Entry 9BC2 (X-ray diffraction, 2.75 A resolution); this record covers chains A and E.

# Chain A
Protein: Protein-glutamine gamma-glutamyltransferase 2
Source organism: Homo sapiens
Notes: EC 2.3.2.13, 3.4.-.-, 3.5.1.44, 2.3.1.-
Reference sequence: P21980 (TGM2_HUMAN); residues 1-687 here = UniProt positions 1-687
Sequence (687 residues; each row starts with the number of its first residue):
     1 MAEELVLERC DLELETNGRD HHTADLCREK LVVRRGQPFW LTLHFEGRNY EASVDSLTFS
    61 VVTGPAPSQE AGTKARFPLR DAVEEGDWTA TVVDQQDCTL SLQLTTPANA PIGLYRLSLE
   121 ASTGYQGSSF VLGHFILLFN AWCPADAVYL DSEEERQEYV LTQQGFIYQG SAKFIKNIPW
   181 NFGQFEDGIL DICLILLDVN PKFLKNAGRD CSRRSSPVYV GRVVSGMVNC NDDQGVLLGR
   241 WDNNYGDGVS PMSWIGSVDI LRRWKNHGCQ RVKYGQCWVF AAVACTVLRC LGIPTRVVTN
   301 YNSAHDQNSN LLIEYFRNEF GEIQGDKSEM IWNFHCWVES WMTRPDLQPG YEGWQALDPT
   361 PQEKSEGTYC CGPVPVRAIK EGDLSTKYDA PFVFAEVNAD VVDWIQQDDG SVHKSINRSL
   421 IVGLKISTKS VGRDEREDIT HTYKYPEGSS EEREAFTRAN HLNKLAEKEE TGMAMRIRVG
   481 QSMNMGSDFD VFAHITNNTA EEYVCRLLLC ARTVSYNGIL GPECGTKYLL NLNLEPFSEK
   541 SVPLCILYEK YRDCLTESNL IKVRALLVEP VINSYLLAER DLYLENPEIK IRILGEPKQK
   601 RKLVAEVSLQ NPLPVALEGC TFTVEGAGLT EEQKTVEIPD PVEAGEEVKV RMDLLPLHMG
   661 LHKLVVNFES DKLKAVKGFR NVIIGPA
Not modelled in the structure: 307-308, 319-327, 362-366, 407-413, 462-471, 684-687
Swiss-Prot annotation at these positions:
  - active site: C277, H335, D358
  - binding site (Ca(2+)): N398, D400, E437, E447, E452, E539
  - binding site (GTP): R476 to M483, R580 to Y583
  - site: Y516 (Important for catalytic activity)
  - modified residue: A2 (N-acetylalanine), S60 (Phosphoserine), K468 (N6-acetyllysine)
  - cross-link: Q633 (Isoglutamyl lysine isopeptide (Gln-Lys) (interchain with K-?))
  - natural variant: M330 (M330R: In patients with early-onset diabetes type 2; uncertain significance), I331 (I331N: In patients with early-onset diabetes type 2; uncertain significance), G660 (G660V: In a colorectal cancer sample)
  - mutagenesis: S171 (S171E: Abolishes GTP-binding and transglutaminase activities. Does not have cytotoxic activity when overexpressed), W180 (W180F: Abolished isopeptidase activity and reduced transamidase activity; W180L: Abolished isopeptidase and transamidase activities), V224 (V224G: Displays lower Ca(2+)-binding affinity and reduced transglutaminase activity), C230 (C230A: Does not affect the protein-glutamine deamidase activity), W241 (W241F/L: Abolished isopeptidase and transamidase activities), C277 (C277S: Abolished protein-glutamine gamma-glutamyltransferase activity without affecting alpha-1 adrenergic receptor signaling. Abolished isopeptidase activity; C277V: Dominant negative mutant ...), W278 (W278F: In TG2-T; strongly reduced isopeptidase activity without affecting the transamidase activity; W278L: Abolished isopeptidase and transamidase activities), W332 (W332F: In TG2-I; strongly reduced transamidase activity without affecting the isopeptidase activity; W332L: Abolished isopeptidase and transamidase activities), F334 (F334L: Abolished isopeptidase and transamidase activities), W337 (W337F: Reduced isopeptidase and transamidase activities; W337L: Abolished isopeptidase and transamidase activities), C370 (C370A: Impaired substrate recognition for the protein-glutamine deamidase activity), C371 (C371A: Impaired substrate recognition for the protein-glutamine deamidase activity), 4 further mutagenesis entries in UniProt
Disulfide bonds: C370-C371

# Chain E
Protein: HB-225 (gluten peptidomimetic TG2 inhibitor)
Sequence (7 residues; each row starts with the number of its first residue):
     1 XPXLPFX
Modified residues: ACE (acetyl group) at position 1; A1ALE ((2S)-2-amino-7-(dimethylamino)-7-oxoheptanoic acid) at position 3; NH2 (amino group) at position 7

# How chain A and chain E interact
Pairs across the interface (29):
  Q169(A) - ACE_1(E)
  W241(A) - A1ALE_3(E)
  M252(A) - P2(E)  hydrophobic
  Q276(A) - P2(E)
  Q276(A) - A1ALE_3(E)  hydrogen bond (side chain-backbone)
  C277(A) - A1ALE_3(E)  covalent bond
  W278(A) - ACE_1(E)
  W278(A) - A1ALE_3(E)
  N302(A) - F6(E)
  S303(A) - F6(E)
  A304(A) - F6(E)  hydrophobic
  I313(A) - NH2_7(E)
  F316(A) - F6(E)
  M330(A) - P5(E)  hydrophobic
  I331(A) - P5(E)
  I331(A) - F6(E)  hydrogen bond (backbone-backbone)
  W332(A) - A1ALE_3(E)
  W332(A) - L4(E)
  W332(A) - P5(E)
  W332(A) - F6(E)
  N333(A) - P2(E)  hydrogen bond (side chain-backbone)
  N333(A) - A1ALE_3(E)
  N333(A) - L4(E)  hydrogen bond (side chain-backbone)
  N333(A) - F6(E)
  F334(A) - ACE_1(E)
  F334(A) - P2(E)
  F334(A) - A1ALE_3(E)
  H335(A) - A1ALE_3(E)
  T360(A) - A1ALE_3(E)
Interface residues without a listed pair, chain A (23 interface residues in all): K176, R317, S328, E396, L420

# Summary
Chain A and chain E form an interface of 23 and 7 residues respectively, with 1 covalent bond and 4 hydrogen
bonds. Among the polar pairs are Q276(A)-A1ALE_3(E), N333(A)-P2(E) and N333(A)-L4(E).
Chain A is Protein-glutamine gamma-glutamyltransferase 2 (Homo sapiens) and chain E is HB-225 (gluten
peptidomimetic TG2 inhibitor); the structure, Transglutaminase 2 - Open State, was determined by X-ray
diffraction (same publication as 9BC3 and 9BC4).
